8K9J - chains E and A of the 7 polymer chains in the assembly; structure by electron microscopy, 6.60 A resolution (low resolution: residue-level contacts below are approximate; hydrogen-bond / salt-bridge calls are withheld).

== Chain E ==
Protein: Spike glycoprotein
Organism: Severe acute respiratory syndrome coronavirus 2
UniProt: P0DTC2 (SPIKE_SARS2); residues 1-1208 here = UniProt positions 1-1208
Amino-acid sequence (1261 residues; each row starts with the number of its first residue):
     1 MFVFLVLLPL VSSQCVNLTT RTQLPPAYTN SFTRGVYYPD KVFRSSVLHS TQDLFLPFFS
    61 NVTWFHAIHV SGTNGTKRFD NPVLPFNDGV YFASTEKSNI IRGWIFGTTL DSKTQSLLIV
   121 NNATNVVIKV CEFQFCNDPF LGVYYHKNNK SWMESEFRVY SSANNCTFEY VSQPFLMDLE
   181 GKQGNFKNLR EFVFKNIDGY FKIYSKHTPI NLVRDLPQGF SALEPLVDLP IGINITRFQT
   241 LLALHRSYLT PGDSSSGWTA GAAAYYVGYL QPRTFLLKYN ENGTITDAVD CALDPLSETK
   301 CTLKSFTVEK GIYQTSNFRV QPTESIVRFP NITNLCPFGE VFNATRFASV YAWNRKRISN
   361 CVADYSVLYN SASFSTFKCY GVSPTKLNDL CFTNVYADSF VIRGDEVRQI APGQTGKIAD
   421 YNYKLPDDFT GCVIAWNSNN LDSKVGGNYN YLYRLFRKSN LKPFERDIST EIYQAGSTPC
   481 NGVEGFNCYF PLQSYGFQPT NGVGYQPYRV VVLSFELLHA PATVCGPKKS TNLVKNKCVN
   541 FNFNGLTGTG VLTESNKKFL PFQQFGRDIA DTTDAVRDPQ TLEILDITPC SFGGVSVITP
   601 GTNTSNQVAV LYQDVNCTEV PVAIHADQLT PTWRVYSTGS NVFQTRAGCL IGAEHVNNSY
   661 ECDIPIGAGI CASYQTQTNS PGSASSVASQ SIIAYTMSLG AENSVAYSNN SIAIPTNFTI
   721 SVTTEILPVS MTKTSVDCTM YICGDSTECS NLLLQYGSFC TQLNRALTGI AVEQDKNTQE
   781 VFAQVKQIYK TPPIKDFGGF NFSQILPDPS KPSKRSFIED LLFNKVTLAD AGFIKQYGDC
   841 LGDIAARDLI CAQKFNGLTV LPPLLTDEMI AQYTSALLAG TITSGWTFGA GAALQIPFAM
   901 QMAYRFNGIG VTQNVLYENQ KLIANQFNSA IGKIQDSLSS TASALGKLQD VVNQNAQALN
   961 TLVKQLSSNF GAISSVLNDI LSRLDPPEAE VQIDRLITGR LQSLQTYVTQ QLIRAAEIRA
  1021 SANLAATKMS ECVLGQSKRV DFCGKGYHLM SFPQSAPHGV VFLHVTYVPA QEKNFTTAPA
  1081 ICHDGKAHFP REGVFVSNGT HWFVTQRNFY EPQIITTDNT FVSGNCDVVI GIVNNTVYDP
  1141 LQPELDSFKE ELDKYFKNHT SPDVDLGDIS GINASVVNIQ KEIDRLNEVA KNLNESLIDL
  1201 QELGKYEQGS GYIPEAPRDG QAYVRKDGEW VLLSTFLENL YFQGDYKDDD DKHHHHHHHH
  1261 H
Not modelled in the structure: 1-13, 70-76, 621-640, 677-688, 828-847, 1148-1261
Construct notes: engineered mutation Gly682 (Arg in P0DTC2), Ser683 (Arg in P0DTC2), Ser685 (Arg in P0DTC2), Pro986 (Lys in P0DTC2), Pro987 (Val in P0DTC2); expression tag (1209-1261)
UniProt features mapped onto this chain:
  - region: Asn280 to Cys301 (Putative superantigen), Arg403 to Asp405 (Integrin-binding motif), Asn448 to Phe456 (Immunodominant HLA epitope recognized by the CD8+), Pro681, Ala684 (Putative superantigen), Ser816 to Tyr837 (Fusion peptide 1), Lys835 to Phe855 (Fusion peptide 2), Asp1163 to Glu1202 (Heptad repeat 2)
  - site: Arg815, Ser816 (Cleavage)
  - glycosylation: Asn17 (N-linked (GlcNAc...) (complex) asparagine), Asn61 (N-linked (GlcNAc...) (hybrid) asparagine), Asn74 (N-linked (GlcNAc...) (complex) asparagine), Asn122 (N-linked (GlcNAc...) (hybrid) asparagine), Asn149 (N-linked (GlcNAc...) (complex) asparagine), Asn165 (N-linked (GlcNAc...) (complex) asparagine), Asn234 (N-linked (GlcNAc...) (high mannose) asparagine), Asn282 (N-linked (GlcNAc...) (complex) asparagine), Thr323 (O-linked (GalNAc) threonine), Ser325 (O-linked (HexNAc...) serine), Asn331 (N-linked (GlcNAc...) (complex) asparagine), Asn343 (N-linked (GlcNAc...) (complex) asparagine), Asn603 (N-linked (GlcNAc...) (hybrid) asparagine), Asn616 (N-linked (GlcNAc...) (complex) asparagine), Asn657 (N-linked (GlcNAc...) (complex) asparagine), Thr676 (O-linked (GlcNAc...) threonine), Thr678 (O-linked (GlcNAc...) threonine), Asn709 (N-linked (GlcNAc...) (high mannose) asparagine), Asn717 (N-linked (GlcNAc...) (hybrid) asparagine), Asn801 (N-linked (GlcNAc...) (hybrid) asparagine) and 6 more in UniProt
  - natural variant: Leu5 (L5F: In strain: Iota/B.1.526), Ser13 (S13I: In strain: Epsilon/B.1.427/B.1.429), Leu18 (L18F: In strain: Beta/B.1.351, Gamma/P.1 and 1 more), Thr19 (T19I: In strain: Omicron/BQ.1.1, Omicron/XBB.1.5 and 1 more; T19R: In strain: Delta/B.1.617.2, Omicron/BA.2 and 4 more), Thr20 (T20N: In strain: Gamma/P.1), Leu24 to Ala27 (sequence variant, change not given here; In strain: Omicron/BA.2, Omicron/BA.2.12.1 and 6 more), Pro26 (P26S: In strain: Gamma/P.1), Gln52 (Q52H: In strain: Omicron/EG.5.1), Ala67 (A67V: In strain: Eta/B.1.525, Omicron/BA.1), His69 to Val70 (deletion: In strain: Alpha/B.1.1.7, Eta/B.1.525 and 5 more), Gly75 (G75V: In strain: Lambda/C.37), Thr76 (T76I: In strain: Lambda/C.37), 82 further natural variant entries in UniProt
  - mutagenesis: His69 to Val70 (Increased incorporation of cleaved spike into virions), Asn121 (N121Q: Partial loss of biliverdin affinity), Arg190 (R190K: Partial loss of biliverdin affinity), Asn234 (N234Q: Increased resistance to neutralizing antibodies), Asn331 (N331Q: Reduced viral infectivity), Asn343 (N343Q: Reduced viral infectivity), Leu452 (L452R: Increased resistance to neutralizing antibodies. Decreases HLA binding to NF9 epitope. Increased binding affinity to human ACE2), Tyr453 (Y453F: Decreased HLA binding to NF9 epitope. Increased binding affinity to human ACE2), Ala475 (A475V: Increased resistance to neutralizing antibodies), Val483 (V483A: Increased resistance to neutralizing antibodies), Glu484 (E484D: Increased replication in human TMEM106B overexpressing cells), Phe490 (F490L: Increased resistance to neutralizing antibodies and human covalescent sera neutralization), 12 further mutagenesis entries in UniProt
Disulfide bonds: Cys131-Cys166, Cys291-Cys301, Cys336-Cys361, Cys379-Cys432, Cys480-Cys488, Cys538-Cys590, Cys617-Cys649, Cys662-Cys671, Cys738-Cys760, Cys743-Cys749, Cys1032-Cys1043, Cys1082-Cys1126
Glycans and other covalent adducts: N-acetylglucosamine (NAG) linked to Asn122

== Chain A ==
Protein: Heavy chain of S2H5 Fab
Organism: Mus musculus
Notes: antibody fragment or engineered binder
Amino-acid sequence (216 residues; numbered 1 to 216; the number before each row is that of its first residue):
     1 EVQLLQSGAE LVRPGALVKL SCKASGFNIK DYYMHWVKQR PEQGLEWFGW IDPENGNTIY
    61 DPKFQGKASI TADTSSNTAY LQLSSLTSED TAVYYCAGSG NYEDAMDYWG QGTSVTVSSA
   121 KTTPPSVYPL APGSAAQTNS MVTLGCLVKG YFPEPVTVTW NSGSLSSGVH TFPAVLQSDL
   181 YTLSSSVTVP SSTWPSETVT CNVAHPASST KVDKKI
Disulfide bonds: Cys22-Cys96, Cys146-Cys201

== How chain E and chain A interact ==
Pairs across the interface - 21 pairs, chain E then chain A:
  Gln14(E) with Glu54(A)
  Val16(E) with Asp31(A)
  Tyr144(E) with Tyr33(A); Trp50(A)
  Tyr145(E) with Tyr102(A); Glu103(A)
  Ser155(E) with Asn55(A); Asn57(A)
  Glu156(E) with Asn55(A); Tyr102(A)
  Phe157(E) with Asn55(A)
  Tyr248(E) with Asp104(A)
  Pro251(E) with Tyr102(A); Glu103(A)
  Gly252(E) with Asn101(A); Tyr102(A)
  Asp253(E) with Asn101(A)
  Ser254(E) with Asp31(A); Tyr102(A)
  Ser255(E) with Tyr102(A)
  Trp258(E) with Tyr102(A)
Other interface residues (no listed pair), chain E (15 interface residues in all): Cys15
Other interface residues (no listed pair), chain A (12 interface residues in all): Lys30, Asp52

== In short ==
The interface between chain E and chain A involves 15 residues on one side and 12 on the other. Covalently
linked N-acetylglucosamine: at Asn122(E). From UniProt: 24 mutagenesis sites on chain E.
Chain E is Spike glycoprotein (Severe acute respiratory syndrome coronavirus 2) and chain A is Heavy chain of
S2H5 Fab (Mus musculus); the structure, SARS-CoV-2 spike protein in complex with two S2H5 Fabs on NTD-1 and
NTD-2, was determined by electron microscopy, deposited together with 8K9B and 8K9M.
